8Q84 - chains Q and R of the 25 polymer chains in the assembly; structure by electron microscopy, 3.15 A resolution.

== Chain Q ==
Protein: DASH complex subunit HSK3
From: Saccharomyces cerevisiae
UniProtKB: P69852 (HSK3_YEAST); residues 1-69 here = UniProt positions 1-69
Chain sequence (69 residues; row label = number of the first residue in the row):
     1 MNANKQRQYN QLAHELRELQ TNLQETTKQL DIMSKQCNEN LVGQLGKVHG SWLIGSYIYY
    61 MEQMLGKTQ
Not modelled in the structure: 65-69

== Chain R ==
Protein: DASH complex subunit SPC19
From: Saccharomyces cerevisiae
UniProtKB: Q03954 (SPC19_YEAST); residue numbers follow UniProt; this construct covers 1-165
Chain sequence (165 residues; numbered 1 to 165; the number before each row is that of its first residue):
     1 MTDALEQSVL ALEGTVSVLK DSVESLKCAN EPSTNLASTM LQTKRVFRLV PEYDVERSKL
    61 DLIEEVEPLV RTLGDKLRKS MGRMQRELDT LQQTYELNDL RLKKNISMDD DDALNSPDMG
   121 QEYEGRDADD VVMMASSTNE ELEELKKLKE KKKQLENKLE ILKQK
Not modelled in the structure: 109-165
UniProt features mapped onto this chain:
  - modified residue (Phosphoserine): Ser107, Ser116

== Chain Q / chain R interface ==
Residue-residue contacts - 29 pairs, chain Q then chain R:
  Met1(Q) - Met1(R)  hydrophobic
  Lys5(Q) - Met1(R)
  Gln6(Q) - Met1(R)
  Tyr9(Q) - Met1(R)  hydrophobic
  Tyr9(Q) - Ala4(R)
  Tyr9(Q) - Leu5(R)  hydrophobic
  Asn10(Q) - Met1(R)
  Asn10(Q) - Ala4(R)
  Leu12(Q) - Ser8(R)
  Ala13(Q) - Ala4(R)
  Ala13(Q) - Gln7(R)
  Ala13(Q) - Ser8(R)
  Leu16(Q) - Ala11(R)
  Leu16(Q) - Leu12(R)  hydrophobic
  Arg17(Q) - Gln7(R)  hydrogen bond
  Gln20(Q) - Leu10(R)
  Gln20(Q) - Ala11(R)
  Gln20(Q) - Gly14(R)
  Gln20(Q) - Thr15(R)
  Leu23(Q) - Leu19(R)  hydrophobic
  Gln24(Q) - Val18(R)
  Thr27(Q) - Val18(R)
  Thr27(Q) - Ser22(R)  hydrogen bond
  Ser34(Q) - Leu26(R)
  Asn38(Q) - Ala29(R)
  Asn38(Q) - Ser33(R)
  Val42(Q) - Ser33(R)
  Val42(Q) - Leu36(R)  hydrophobic
  Ile54(Q) - Met40(R)
Also at the interface, not in a pair above, chain Q (22 interface residues in all): Asn2, Leu19, Leu30, Asp31, Lys47
Also at the interface, not in a pair above, chain R (19 interface residues in all): Ser25

== Summary ==
22 residues of chain Q and 19 residues of chain R are in contact, with 2 hydrogen bonds. Among the polar pairs
are Arg17(Q)-Gln7(R) and Thr27(Q)-Ser22(R).
Here chain Q is DASH complex subunit HSK3 and chain R is DASH complex subunit SPC19, both from Saccharomyces
cerevisiae. Entry 8Q84 (Outer kinetochore Dam1 protomer dimer Ndc80-Nuf2 coiled-coil complex) was determined
by electron microscopy, deposited together with 8Q85.
